1JJ2 - chains 0 and O of the 30 polymer chains in the assembly; structure by X-ray diffraction, 2.40 A resolution.

[Chain 0]
Molecule: 23S RRNA
Source organism: Haloarcula marismortui
Sequence (2922 nucleotides; each row starts with the number of its first residue):
     2 UUGGCUACUA UGCCAGCUGG UGGAUUGCUC GGCUCAGGCG CUGAUGAAGG ACGUGCCAAG
    62 CUGCGAUAAG CCAUGGGGAG CCGCACGGAG GCGAAGAACC AUGGAUUUCC GAAUGAGAAU
   122 CUCUCUAACA AUUGCUUCGC GCAAUGAGGA ACCCCGAGAA CUGAAACAUC UCAGUAUCGG
   182 GAGGAACAGA AAACGCAAUG UGAUGUCGUU AGUAACCGCG AGUGAACGCG AUACAGCCCA
   242 AACCGAAGCC CUCACGGGCA AUGUGGUGUC AGGGCUACCU CUCAUCAGCC GACCGUCUCG
   302 ACGAAGUCUC UUGGAACAGA GCGUGAUACA GGGUGACAAC CCCGUACUCG AGACCAGUAC
   362 GACGUGCGGU AGUGCCAGAG UAGCGGGGGU UGGAUAUCCC UCGCGAAUAA CGCAGGCAUC
   422 GACUGCGAAG GCUAAACACA ACCUGAGACC GAUAGUGAAC AAGUAGUGUG AACGAACGCU
   482 GCAAAGUACC CUCAGAAGGG AGGCGAAAUA GAGCAUGAAA UCAGUUGGCG AUCGAGCGAC
   542 AGGGCAUACA AGGUCCCUCG ACGAAUGACC GACGCGCGAG CGUCCAGUAA GACUCACGGG
   602 AAGCCGAUGU UCUGUCGUAC GUUUUGAAAA ACGAGCCAGG GAGUGUGUCU GCAUGGCAAG
   662 UCUAACCGGA GUAUCCGGGG AGGCACAGGG AAACCGACAU GGCCGCAGGG CUUUGCCCGA
   722 GGGCCGCCGU CUUCAAGGGC GGGGAGCCAU GUGGACACGA CCCGAAUCCG GACGAUCUAC
   782 GCAUGGACAA GAUGAAGCGU GCCGAAAGGC ACGUGGAAGU CUGUUAGAGU UGGUGUCCUA
   842 CAAUACCCUC UCGUGAUCUA UGUGUAGGGG UGAAAGGCCC AUCGAGUCCG GCAACAGCUG
   902 GUUCCAAUCG AAACAUGUCG AAGCAUGACC UCCGCCGAGG UAGUCUGUGA GGUAGAGCGA
   962 CCGAUUGGUG UGUCCGCCUC CGAGAGGAGU CGGCACACCU GUCAAACUCC AAACUUACAG
  1022 ACGCCGUUUG ACGCGGGGAU UCCGGUGCGC GGGGUAAGCC UGUGUACCAG GAGGGGAACA
  1082 ACCCAGAGAU AGGUUAAGGU CCCCAAGUGU GGAUUAAGUG UAAUCCUCUG AAGGUGGUCU
  1142 CGAGCCCUAG ACAGCCGGGA GGUGAGCUUA GAAGCAGCUA CCCUCUAAGA AAAGCGUAAC
  1202 AGCUUACCGG CCGAGGUUUG AGGCGCCCAA AAUGAUCGGG ACUCAAAUCC ACCACCGAGA
  1262 CCUGUCCGUA CCACUCAUAC UGGUAAUCGA GUAGAUUGGC GCUCUAAUUG GAUGGAAGUA
  1322 GGGGUGAAAA CUCCUAUGGA CCGAUUAGUG ACGAAAAUCC UGGCCAUAGU AGCAGCGAUA
  1382 GUCGGGUGAG AACCCCGACG GCCUAAUGGA UAAGGGUUCC UCAGCACUGC UGAUCAGCUG
  1442 AGGGUUAGCC GGUCCUAAGU CAUACCGCAA CUCGACUAUG ACGAAAUGGG AAACGGGUUA
  1502 AUAUUCCCGU GCCACUAUGC AGUGAAAGUU GACGCCCUGG GGUCGAUCAC GCUGGGCAUU
  1562 CGCCCAGUCG AACCGUCCAA CUCCGUGGAA GCCGUAAUGG CAGGAAGCGG ACGAACGGCG
  1622 GCAUAGGGAA ACGUGAUUCA ACCUGGGGCC CAUGAAAAGA CGAGCAUAGU GUCCGUACCG
  1682 AGAACCGACA CAGGUGUCCA UGGCGGCGAA AGCCAAGGCC UGUCGGGAGC AACCAACGUU
  1742 AGGGAAUUCG GCAAGUUAGU CCCGUACCUU CGGAAGAAGG GAUGCCUGCU CCGGAACGGA
  1802 GCAGGUCGCA GUGACUCGGA AGCUCGGACU GUCUAGUAAC AACAUAGGUG ACCGCAAAUC
  1862 CGCAAGGACU CGUACGGUCA CUGAAUCCUG CCCAGUGCAG GUAUCUGAAC ACCUCGUACA
  1922 AGAGGACGAA GGACCUGUCA ACGGCGGGGG UAACUAUGAC CCUCUUAAGG UAGCGUAGUA
  1982 CCUUGCCGCA UCAGUAGCGG CUUGCAUGAA UGGAUUAACC AGAGCUUCAC UGUCCCAACG
  2042 UUGGGCCCGG UGAACUGUAC AUUCCAGUGC GGAGUCUGGA GACACCCAGG GGGAAGCGAA
  2102 GACCCUAUGG AGCUUUACUG CAGGCUGUCG CUGAGACGUG GUCGCCGAUG UGCAGCAUAG
  2162 GUAGGAGACA CUACACAGGU ACCCGCGCUA GCGGGCCACC GAGUCAACAG UGAAAUACUA
  2222 CCCGUCGGUG ACUGCGACUC UCACUCCGGG AGGAGGACAC CGAUAGCCGG GCAGUUUGAC
  2282 UGGGGCGGUA CGCGCUCGAA AAGAUAUCGA GCGCGCCCUA UGGCUAUCUC AGCCGGGACA
  2342 GAGACCCGGC GAAGAGUGCA AGAGCAAAAG AUAGCUUGAC AGUGUUCUUC CCAACGAGGA
  2402 ACGCUGACGC GAAAGCGUGG UCUAGCGAAC CAAUUAGCCU GCUUGAUGCG GGCAAUUGAU
  2462 GACAGAAAAG CUACCCUAGG GAUAACAGAG UCGUCACUCG CAAGAGCACA UAUCGACCGA
  2522 GUGGCUUGCU ACCUCGAUGU CGGUUCCCUC CAUCCUGCCC GUGCAGAAGC GGGCAAGGGU
  2582 GAGGUUGUUC GCCUAUUAAA GGAGGUCGUG AGCUGGGUUU AGACCGUCGU GAGACAGGUC
  2642 GGCUGCUAUC UACUGGGUGU GUAAUGGUGU CUGACAAGAA CGACCGUAUA GUACGAGAGG
  2702 AACUACGGUU GGUGGCCACU GGUGUACCGG UUGUUCGAGA GAGCACGUGC CGGGUAGCCA
  2762 CGCCACACGG GGUAAGAGCU GAACGCAUCU AAGCUCGAAA CCCACUUGGA AAAGAGACAC
  2822 CGCCGAGGUC CCGCGUACAA GACGCGGUCG AUAGACUCGG GGUGUGCGCG UCGAGGUAAC
  2882 GAGACGUUAA GCCCACGAGC ACUAACAGAC CAAAGCCAUC AU
Unresolved in the structure: 2-9, 126-127, 715, 971-998, 1560, 1952-1963, 2137-2236, 2339-2343, 2665-2666, 2915-2923
Sequence notes: conflict C560 (U3155 in 3377779)
Ion coordination: Mg2+ site 1 near G28 (its only coordinating residue here); Na+ site 1: C40, A442, C443; Na+ site 2: G56, A59, G61; Na+ site 3 near U108 (its only coordinating residue here); Mg2+ site 2 near U115 (its only coordinating residue here); Na+ site 4: C141, G142; Na+ site 5 near U146 (its only coordinating residue here); Mg2+ site 3: C162, U2276; K+ site 1: C162, U163, U172; Mg2+ site 4: A165, A167, C168; Na+ site 6: A165, A166, A167; Mg2+ site 5: A166, G219; 62 more Na+ sites not listed; 98 more Mg2+ sites not listed; 1 more K+ sites not listed
From the paper describing this entry:
  - contacts within the chain: G77/C100, G78/A99, A80/G94, C82/A99, C82/G92, G81/C93, A95/A96 (hydrogen bond), A80/G97, G79/A98, A80/A98 (pi stacking), G81/A98, C93/A98, A1318/C1343 (hydrophobic contact)

[Chain O]
Name: Ribosomal protein L19E
Source organism: Haloarcula marismortui
Reference sequence: P14119 (RL19_HALMA); residue numbers follow UniProt; this construct covers 1-148
Chain sequence (148 residues; numbered 1 to 148; the number before each row is that of its first residue):
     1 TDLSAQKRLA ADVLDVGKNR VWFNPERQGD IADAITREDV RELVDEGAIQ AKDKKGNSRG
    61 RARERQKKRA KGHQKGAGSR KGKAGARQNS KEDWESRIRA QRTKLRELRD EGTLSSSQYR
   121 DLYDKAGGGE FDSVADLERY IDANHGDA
Unresolved in the structure: 144-148
Sequence notes: conflict Lys-71 (Tyr in P14119)

[Interface between chain 0 and chain O]
Pairs across the interface - 177 pairs, chain 0 then chain O:
  G792(0) / Ala-86(O)  sugar contact
  A793(0) / Lys-83(O)  sugar contact
  A793(0) / Gly-85(O)  hydrogen bond to the phosphate
  A793(0) / Ala-86(O)  hydrogen bond to the phosphate
  G800(0) / Gly-127(O)  sugar contact
  G800(0) / Gly-128(O)  hydrogen bond to the base
  U801(0) / Asp-124(O)  sugar contact
  U801(0) / Lys-125(O)  phosphate contact
  U801(0) / Gly-128(O)  sugar contact
  U801(0) / Glu-130(O)  hydrogen bond to the sugar
  G802(0) / Lys-125(O)  phosphate contact
  G802(0) / Glu-130(O)  sugar contact
  U815(0) / Trp-94(O)  sugar contact
  G816(0) / Lys-91(O)  salt bridge to the phosphate
  G816(0) / Trp-94(O)  phosphate contact
  G817(0) / Lys-91(O)  salt bridge to the phosphate
  G1386(0) / Gln-28(O)  hydrogen bond to the base
  G1387(0) / Thr-1(O)  hydrogen bond to the sugar
  G1387(0) / Gln-28(O)  hydrogen bond to the sugar
  U1388(0) / Thr-1(O)  hydrogen bond to the sugar
  C1395(0) / Asp-2(O)  hydrogen bond to the sugar
  C1396(0) / Thr-1(O)  sugar contact
  C1396(0) / Asp-2(O)  sugar contact
  C1396(0) / Leu-3(O)  hydrogen bond to the sugar
  C1397(0) / Leu-3(O)  sugar contact
  C1397(0) / Lys-7(O)  salt bridge to the phosphate
  C1397(0) / Phe-23(O)  hydrogen bond to the sugar
  C1397(0) / Pro-25(O)  sugar contact
  C1397(0) / Gln-28(O)  sugar contact
  G1398(0) / Lys-7(O)  salt bridge to the phosphate
  G1398(0) / Val-21(O)  phosphate contact
  G1398(0) / Trp-22(O)  hydrogen bond to the phosphate
  G1398(0) / Phe-23(O)  hydrogen bond to the phosphate
  G1398(0) / Pro-25(O)  sugar contact
  A1399(0) / Trp-22(O)  phosphate contact
  A1399(0) / Lys-52(O)  salt bridge to the phosphate
  U1422(0) / Ala-5(O)  phosphate contact
  U1499(0) / Arg-41(O)  salt bridge to the phosphate
  U1500(0) / Arg-37(O)  phosphate contact
  U1500(0) / Arg-41(O)  salt bridge to the phosphate
  A1501(0) / Arg-8(O)  hydrogen bond to the phosphate
  A1501(0) / Leu-9(O)  phosphate contact
  A1501(0) / Ile-35(O)  sugar contact
  A1501(0) / Thr-36(O)  phosphate contact
  A1501(0) / Arg-37(O)  hydrogen bond to the phosphate
  A1502(0) / Arg-8(O)  salt bridge to the phosphate
  A1502(0) / Leu-9(O)  phosphate contact
  A1502(0) / Arg-37(O)  salt bridge to the phosphate
  G1540(0) / Glu-95(O)  sugar contact
  G1540(0) / Arg-99(O)  hydrogen bond to the phosphate
  G1541(0) / Arg-99(O)  salt bridge to the phosphate
  U1548(0) / Arg-59(O)  hydrogen bond to the phosphate
  C1549(0) / Arg-59(O)  salt bridge to the phosphate
  C1549(0) / Arg-63(O)  salt bridge to the phosphate
  C1549(0) / Gln-66(O)  sugar contact
  C1565(0) / Ser-58(O)  hydrogen bond to the sugar
  C1565(0) / Arg-59(O)  phosphate contact
  C1565(0) / Gly-60(O)  phosphate contact
  C1565(0) / Arg-63(O)  salt bridge to the phosphate
  C1566(0) / Gly-56(O)  phosphate contact
  C1566(0) / Asn-57(O)  phosphate contact
  C1566(0) / Ser-58(O)  phosphate contact
  C1566(0) / Arg-59(O)  hydrogen bond to the phosphate
  C1566(0) / Arg-63(O)  salt bridge to the phosphate
  A1567(0) / Gly-56(O)  phosphate contact
  C1593(0) / Ser-116(O)  sugar contact
  C1593(0) / Ser-117(O)  phosphate contact
  C1593(0) / Arg-120(O)  base contact
  C1594(0) / Arg-109(O)  salt bridge to the phosphate
  C1594(0) / Ser-116(O)  phosphate contact
  C1594(0) / Tyr-119(O)  phosphate contact
  C1594(0) / Arg-120(O)  salt bridge to the phosphate
  G1595(0) / Arg-109(O)  salt bridge to the phosphate
  G1595(0) / Tyr-119(O)  hydrogen bond to the phosphate
  G1595(0) / Arg-120(O)  salt bridge to the phosphate
  G1595(0) / Tyr-123(O)  base contact
  G1595(0) / Asp-124(O)  base contact
  U1596(0) / Arg-102(O)  hydrogen bond to the base
  U1596(0) / Arg-106(O)  salt bridge to the phosphate
  U1596(0) / Tyr-123(O)  hydrogen bond to the phosphate
  A1597(0) / Lys-91(O)  hydrogen bond to the base
  A1597(0) / Trp-94(O)  hydrogen bond to the sugar
  A1597(0) / Glu-95(O)  sugar contact
  A1597(0) / Ile-98(O)  sugar contact
  A1597(0) / Arg-99(O)  salt bridge to the phosphate
  A1597(0) / Arg-102(O)  salt bridge to the phosphate
  A1598(0) / Trp-94(O)  phosphate contact
  A1598(0) / Arg-102(O)  salt bridge to the phosphate
  G1703(0) / Asn-57(O)  base contact
  G1704(0) / Asn-57(O)  hydrogen bond to the base
  G1704(0) / Arg-59(O)  hydrogen bond to the phosphate
  C1705(0) / Arg-59(O)  salt bridge to the phosphate
  C1705(0) / Arg-65(O)  hydrogen bond to the phosphate
  G1706(0) / Arg-65(O)  salt bridge to the phosphate
  G1706(0) / Arg-69(O)  salt bridge to the phosphate
  G1707(0) / Arg-69(O)  salt bridge to the phosphate
  G1707(0) / Lys-81(O)  phosphate contact
  G1707(0) / Gly-82(O)  phosphate contact
  C1708(0) / Lys-81(O)  hydrogen bond to the phosphate
  C1708(0) / Gly-82(O)  hydrogen bond to the phosphate
  C1708(0) / Ala-86(O)  sugar contact
  C1708(0) / Arg-87(O)  salt bridge to the phosphate
  C1715(0) / Lys-55(O)  hydrogen bond to the sugar
  C1715(0) / Asn-57(O)  hydrogen bond to the base
  A1716(0) / Lys-55(O)  hydrogen bond to the sugar
  A1716(0) / Gly-56(O)  sugar contact
  A1716(0) / Asn-57(O)  sugar contact
  A1717(0) / Lys-54(O)  phosphate contact
  A1717(0) / Lys-55(O)  hydrogen bond to the phosphate
  G1718(0) / Val-16(O)  phosphate contact
  G1718(0) / Gly-17(O)  hydrogen bond to the phosphate
  G1718(0) / Arg-20(O)  salt bridge to the phosphate
  G1719(0) / Gly-17(O)  phosphate contact
  G1719(0) / Lys-18(O)  hydrogen bond to the phosphate
  G1719(0) / Asn-19(O)  hydrogen bond to the phosphate
  C1720(0) / Asn-19(O)  hydrogen bond to the phosphate
  G1760(0) / Ala-77(O)  hydrogen bond to the base
  G1760(0) / Arg-80(O)  hydrogen bond to the base
  G1760(0) / Lys-81(O)  hydrogen bond to the sugar
  U1761(0) / Ala-77(O)  base contact
  U1761(0) / Arg-80(O)  sugar contact
  U1761(0) / Lys-81(O)  sugar contact
  U1761(0) / Gly-82(O)  sugar contact
  U1761(0) / Lys-83(O)  phosphate contact
  U1761(0) / Ala-84(O)  phosphate contact
  C1762(0) / Lys-83(O)  salt bridge to the phosphate
  C1762(0) / Ala-84(O)  hydrogen bond to the phosphate
  U1784(0) / Ala-77(O)  sugar contact
  U1784(0) / Gly-78(O)  hydrogen bond to the phosphate
  G1785(0) / Gly-76(O)  hydrogen bond to the phosphate
  G1785(0) / Ala-77(O)  phosphate contact
  G1785(0) / Gly-78(O)  hydrogen bond to the phosphate
  G1785(0) / Ser-79(O)  phosphate contact
  C1786(0) / Gln-74(O)  phosphate contact
  C1787(0) / Lys-68(O)  salt bridge to the phosphate
  C1787(0) / Gln-74(O)  hydrogen bond to the phosphate
  U1788(0) / Lys-68(O)  phosphate contact
  U1788(0) / His-73(O)  base contact
  G1789(0) / Lys-71(O)  base contact
  G1789(0) / His-73(O)  hydrogen bond to the base
  C1790(0) / Lys-71(O)  salt bridge to the phosphate
  C1790(0) / His-73(O)  base contact
  C1793(0) / Arg-97(O)  sugar contact
  C1793(0) / Ser-133(O)  phosphate contact
  C1793(0) / Ala-135(O)  phosphate contact
  G1794(0) / Ser-96(O)  hydrogen bond to the sugar
  G1794(0) / Ala-100(O)  phosphate contact
  G1794(0) / Ser-133(O)  phosphate contact
  G1794(0) / Val-134(O)  hydrogen bond to the phosphate
  G1795(0) / Ala-100(O)  phosphate contact
  A1796(0) / Ser-96(O)  base contact
  C1798(0) / Gln-66(O)  sugar contact
  C1798(0) / Ala-70(O)  phosphate contact
  G1799(0) / Arg-87(O)  sugar contact
  G1799(0) / Gln-88(O)  base contact
  G1800(0) / Lys-75(O)  salt bridge to the phosphate
  G1800(0) / Arg-87(O)  salt bridge to the phosphate
  G1800(0) / Gln-88(O)  hydrogen bond to the sugar
  A1801(0) / Arg-80(O)  salt bridge to the phosphate
  A1801(0) / Arg-87(O)  salt bridge to the phosphate
  G1802(0) / Gly-72(O)  base contact
  G1802(0) / Arg-80(O)  salt bridge to the phosphate
  U1813(0) / Gly-78(O)  sugar contact
  U1813(0) / Lys-81(O)  sugar contact
  U1817(0) / Lys-81(O)  hydrogen bond to the base
  U2735(0) / Arg-65(O)  salt bridge to the phosphate
  U2736(0) / Lys-55(O)  hydrogen bond to the sugar
  U2736(0) / Asn-57(O)  sugar contact
  U2736(0) / Arg-61(O)  salt bridge to the phosphate
  C2737(0) / Lys-55(O)  salt bridge to the phosphate
  C2737(0) / Gly-56(O)  phosphate contact
  C2737(0) / Asn-57(O)  phosphate contact
  C2737(0) / Ser-58(O)  hydrogen bond to the phosphate
  C2737(0) / Arg-61(O)  salt bridge to the phosphate
  G2738(0) / Ser-58(O)  sugar contact
  G2738(0) / Arg-61(O)  hydrogen bond to the phosphate
  A2739(0) / Arg-61(O)  salt bridge to the phosphate
Other interface residues (no listed pair), chain 0 (79 interface residues in all): G814, C1421, C1423, C1436, U1539, G1556, A1783
Other interface residues (no listed pair), chain O (84 interface residues in all): Ser-4, Asn-24, Glu-38, Asp-53, Ala-62, Gly-129

[Overview]
Chain 0 and chain O form an interface of 79 and 84 residues respectively, with 53 hydrogen bonds and 41 salt
bridges. Polar pairs include G800(0)/Gly-128(O), G1386(0)/Gln-28(O) and U1596(0)/Arg-102(O). C40(0), A442(0)
and C443(0) coordinate Na+ site 1. The paper reports contacts within the chain involving G77(0), C100(0) and
G78(0) among others.
Here chain 0 is 23S RRNA and chain O is Ribosomal protein L19E, both from Haloarcula marismortui. Entry 1JJ2
(Fully Refined Crystal Structure of the Haloarcula marismortui Large Ribosomal Subunit at 2.4 Angstrom
Resolution) was determined by X-ray diffraction.
